Entry 4YD2 (X-ray diffraction, 2.47 A resolution); this record covers chains A and T of the 4 polymer chains in the assembly.

== Chain A ==
Name: DNA-directed DNA/RNA polymerase mu
Source organism: Homo sapiens
Notes: EC 2.7.7.7; engineered mutation(s): deletion of residues P398-P410, replaced by glycine (labelled G410)
UniProtKB: Q9NP87 (DPOLM_HUMAN); numbering as in UniProt; present here: 134-397, 411-494
Chain sequence (354 residues; numbered 129 to 494; 12 numbers in that range are skipped by the numbering (no residue carries them; nothing is unmodelled there); the number before each row is that of its first residue):
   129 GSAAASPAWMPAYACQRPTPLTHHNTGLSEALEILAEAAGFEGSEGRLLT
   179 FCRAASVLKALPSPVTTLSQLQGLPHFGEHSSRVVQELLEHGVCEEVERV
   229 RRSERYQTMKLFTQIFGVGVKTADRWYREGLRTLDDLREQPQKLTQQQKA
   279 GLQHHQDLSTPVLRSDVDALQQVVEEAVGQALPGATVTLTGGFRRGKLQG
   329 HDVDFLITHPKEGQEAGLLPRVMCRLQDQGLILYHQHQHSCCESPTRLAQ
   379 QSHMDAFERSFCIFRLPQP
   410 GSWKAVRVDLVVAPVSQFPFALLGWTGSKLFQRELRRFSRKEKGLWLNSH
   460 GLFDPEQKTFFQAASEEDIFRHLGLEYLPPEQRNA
Not modelled in the structure: 129-137, 364-385
Differences from the reference sequence: expression tag (129-133); insertion (410)
Swiss-Prot annotation at these positions:
  - region: Arg323 to Asp332 (Involved in ssDNA binding)
  - binding site (Mg(2+)): Asp330, Asp332, Asp418
  - site: Gly433 (Responsible for the low discrimination between dNTP and rNTP)
Bound ions: Na+ site 1: Thr241, Ile243, Val246 (shared with 1 residue of chain P); Na+ site 2: Asp330, Asp332, Asp418 (shared with 2 residues of chain P); Na+ site 3: Asp330, Asp332 (together with pyrophosphate) (shared with 1 residue of chain P)
Ligand contacts: pyrophosphate (PPV): Gly319, Gly320, Arg323, Lys325, Asp330, Asp332

== Chain T ==
Molecule: 10-nt DNA strand
Sequence (10 nucleotides; row label = number of the first residue in the row):
     1 CGGCAATACG
Not modelled in the structure: 8-10

== Interface between chain A and chain T ==
Pairs across the interface (12):
  Gly174(A) with DC4(T), base contact
  Leu177(A) with DC4(T), phosphate contact; DA5(T), phosphate contact
  Lys438(A) with DA5(T), base contact
  Arg442(A) with DA5(T), salt bridge to the phosphate
  Arg445(A) with DA5(T), hydrogen bond to the base; DA6(T), hydrogen bond to the sugar
  Arg446(A) with DA5(T), sugar contact
  Arg449(A) with DA6(T), salt bridge to the phosphate
  Leu456(A) with DA6(T), sugar contact
  Asn457(A) with DA6(T), phosphate contact; DT7(T), hydrogen bond to the phosphate
Interface residues without a listed pair, chain A (10 interface residues in all): Arg181

== In short ==
The interface between chain A and chain T involves 10 residues on one side and 4 on the other, with 3 hydrogen
bonds and 2 salt bridges. Polar pairs include Arg445(A)-DA5(T), Arg445(A)-DA6(T) and Asn457(A)-DT7(T). Chain A
binds pyrophosphate.
Chain A is DNA-directed DNA/RNA polymerase mu (Homo sapiens) and chain T is a 10-nt DNA strand; the structure,
Nicked complex of human DNA Polymerase Mu with 2-nt gapped DNA substrate, was determined by X-ray diffraction
together with 4YCX and 4YD1 from the same study.
